Entry 4DR2 (X-ray diffraction, 3.25 A resolution); this record covers chains A and Q of the 21 polymer chains in the assembly.

Chain A:
Molecule: 16S rRNA
From: Thermus thermophilus
Sequence (1522 nucleotides; row label = number of the first residue in the row; note: 42 numbers in that range are skipped by the numbering (no residue carries them; nothing is unmodelled there); a row labelled like 190A-190L holds insertion residues (190A, then the next letters in order); numbering starts at 0):
     0 UUUGUUGGAGAGUUUGAUCCUGGCUCAGGGUGAACGCUGGCGGCGUGCCU
    50 AAGACAUGCAAGUCGUGCGGG
    73 CCGCGGGGUUUU
    88 ACUCCG
    95 UGGUC
   101 AGCGGCGGACGGGUGAGUAACGCGUGGGU
  129A G
   130 ACCUACCCGGAAGAGGGGGACAACCCGGGGAAACUCGGGCUAAUCCCCCA
   180 UGUGGACCCGC
190A-190L CCCUUGGGGUGU
   191 GUCCAAAGGGCUUU
   216 GCCCGCUUCCGGAUGGGCCCGCGUCCCAUCAGCUAGUUGGUGGGGUAAUG
   266 GCCCACCAAGGCGACGACGGGUAGCCGGUCUGAGAGGAUGGCCGGCCACA
   316 GGGGCACUGAGACACGGGCCCCACUCCUACGGGAGGCAGCAGUUAGGAAU
   366 CUUCCGCAAUGGGCGCAAGCCUGACGGAGCGACGCCGCUUGGAGGAAGAA
   416 GCCCUUCGGGGUGUAAACUCCUGAA
   442 CCCGGGACGAAACCCCCGACGA
   474 GGGGACUGACGGUACCGGG
   494 GUAAUAGCGCCGGCCAACUCCGUGCCAGCAGCCGCGGUAAUACGGAGGGC
   544 GCGAGCGUUACCCGGAUUCACUGGGCGUAAAGGGCGUGUAGGCGGCCUGG
   594 GGCGUCCCAUGUGAAAGACCACGGCUCAACCGUGGGGGAGCGUGGGAUAC
   644 GCUCAGGCUAGACGGUGGGAGAGGGUGGUGGAAUUCCCGGAGUAGCGGUG
   694 AAAUGCGCAGAUACCGGGAGGAACGCCGAUGGCGAAGGCAGCCACCUGGU
   744 CCACCCGUGACGCUGAGGCGCGAAAGCGUGGGGAGCAAACCGGAUUAGAU
   794 ACCCGGGUAGUCCACGCCCUAAACGAUGCGCGCUAGGUCUCUGGGUCU
   848 CCUGGGGGCCGAAGCUAACGCGUUAAGCGCGCCGCCUGGGGAGUACGGCC
   898 GCAAGGCUGAAACUCAAAGGAAUUGACGGGGGCCCGCACAAGCGGUGGAG
   948 CAUGUGGUUUAAUUCGAAGXAACGCGAAGAACCUUACCAGGCCUUGACAU
   998 GCUAGG
 1003A G
  1004 AACCCGGGUGAAAGCCUGGGGUGCCCC
1030A-1030D GCGA
  1031 GGGGAGCCCUAGCACAGGUGCUGCAUGGCCGUCGUCAGCUCGUGCCGUGA
  1081 GGUGUUGGGUUAAGUCCCGCAACGAGCGCAACCCCCGCCGUUAGUUGCCA
  1131 GCGGUUCGGCCGGGCACUCUAACGGGACUGCCCGCGAAA
  1171 GCGGGAGGAAGGAGGGGACGACGUCUGGUCAGCAUGGCCCUUACGGCCUG
  1221 GGCGACACACGUGCUACAAUGCCCACUACAAAGCGAUGCCACCCGGCAAC
  1271 GGGGAGCUAAUCGCAAAAAGGUGGGCCCAGUUCGGAUUGGGGUCUGCAAC
  1321 CCGACCCCAUGAAGCCGGAAUCGCUAGUAAUCGCGGAUCAG
 1361A C
  1362 CAUGCCGCGGUGAAUACGUUCCCGGGCCUUGUACACACXGCCXGUXACGC
  1412 CAUGGGAGCGGGCUCUACCCGAAGUCGCCGGG
  1446 AGCCUACGGG
  1459 CAGGCGCCGAGGGUAGGGCCCGUGACUGGGGCGAAGUCGUAACAAGGUAG
  1509 CUGUACCGGAAGGUGCGGCUGGAUCCACUCCUUUCU
Unresolved in the structure: 0-4, 1534-1538
Construct notes: conflict C1534 (A2157 in M26923.1), A1535 (C2158 in M26923.1)
Modified positions: PSU (pseudouridine-5'-monophosphate) at position 516, 7MG (7N-methyl-8-hydroguanosine-5'-monophosphate) at position 527, M2G (N2-dimethylguanosine-5'-monophosphate) at position 966, 5MC (5-methylcytidine-5'-monophosphate) at position 967, 2MG (2N-methylguanosine-5'-monophosphate) at position 1207, 5MC (5-methylcytidine-5'-monophosphate) at position 1400, 4OC (4n,o2'-methylcytidine-5'-monophosphate) at position 1402, 5MC (5-methylcytidine-5'-monophosphate) at position 1404, 5MC (5-methylcytidine-5'-monophosphate) at position 1407, UR3 (3-methyluridine-5'-monophoshate) at position 1498, MA6 (6N-dimethyladenosine-5'-monophoshate) at position 1518, MA6 (6N-dimethyladenosine-5'-monophoshate) at position 1519, PSU (pseudouridine-5'-monophosphate) at position 1540, PSU (pseudouridine-5'-monophosphate) at position 1541
Metal / ion sites: Mg2+ site 1 near U5 (its only coordinating residue here); Mg2+ site 2 near U12 (its only coordinating residue here); Mg2+ site 3: U12, C526, 7MG_527; Mg2+ site 4 near G21 (its only coordinating residue here); Mg2+ site 5: C48, U49; Mg2+ site 6 near A53 (its only coordinating residue here); Mg2+ site 7: A59, C386; Mg2+ site 8: G61, U62; Mg2+ site 9: G107, G324; Mg2+ site 10: A109, G331; Mg2+ site 11: G117, G289; Mg2+ site 12: C121, G124, U125, G236; 84 more Mg2+ sites not listed
Ligand contacts:
  - paromomycin (PAR), molecule 1: U30, G31, C48, U49, U304, G305, G306, C554, C555
  - paromomycin (PAR), molecule 2: G31, C47, C48, A50, A51, G52, A53, G113, U114, G115, A353, C355, A356, U358, U359, A360, G361, U365, C366
  - paromomycin (PAR), molecule 3: G64, U65, G68, G69, G70, C73, U95, G96, G97, U98, C99, A101
  - paromomycin (PAR), molecule 4: A119, A120, C121, G122, C123, G236, C237, G238, U239, C240, C241, C280, G281, A282
  - paromomycin (PAR), molecule 5: G127, G128, U129, C132, U133, A228, U229, G230, G231
  - paromomycin (PAR), molecule 6: G292, G293, U294, C295, U296, G297, G301, G302, A303, G610, A611, A632
  - paromomycin (PAR), molecule 7: A412, G413, A414, A415, C417, C418, C419, G424, G425, G426, U427, G428
  - paromomycin (PAR), molecule 8: G567, G568, C569, G570, G575, G821, G874, C875, C877, C879, C880
  - paromomycin (PAR), molecule 9: U598, C599, C601, A602, U603, G604, A632, G633, C634, G635, U636, G637
  - paromomycin (PAR), molecule 10: U605, G606, A607, A608, G628, G629, G630, G631
  - paromomycin (PAR), molecule 11: G610, A611, C612, C613, A614, G616, A622, C623, C624, G625, U626, G627
  - paromomycin (PAR), molecule 12: G661, G662, A663, G664, G666, G667, C739, U740, G741, G742, U743
  - paromomycin (PAR), molecule 13: U669, G670, G671, U672, G673, G714, A715, A716, C717, C805, C806, A807
  - paromomycin (PAR), molecule 14: A716, C717, G718, C732, A733, A766, A767, U804, C805, C806, G1525, G1526
  - paromomycin (PAR), molecule 15: C770, G771, U772, G773, G774, G775, G776, A802, G803
  - paromomycin (PAR), molecule 16: C1060, G1061, U1062, U1065, C1066, C1189, G1190
  - paromomycin (PAR), molecule 17: G1405, U1406, 5MC_1407, A1408, C1409, G1489, C1490, G1491, A1492, A1493, G1494, U1495, C1496

Chain Q:
Protein: 30S ribosomal protein S17
From: Thermus thermophilus
Reference sequence: Q5SHP7 (RS17_THET8); residues 1-105 here = UniProt positions 1-105
Chain sequence (105 residues; row label = number of the first residue in the row):
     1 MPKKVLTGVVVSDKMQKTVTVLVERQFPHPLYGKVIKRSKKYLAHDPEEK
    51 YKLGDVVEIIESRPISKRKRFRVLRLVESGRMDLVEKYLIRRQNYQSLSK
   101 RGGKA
Unresolved in the structure: 1, 103-105
Construct notes: conflict Gln96 (Glu in Q5SHP7)
Metal / ion sites: Mg2+: Ser39 (shared with C280(A) of chain A)

Chain A / chain Q interface:
Contacting residue pairs - 92 pairs, chain A then chain Q:
  G127(A) - Pro2(Q)  hydrogen bond to the sugar
  G127(A) - Glu61(Q)  hydrogen bond to the base
  G128(A) - Pro2(Q)  sugar contact
  G128(A) - Lys3(Q)  hydrogen bond to the phosphate
  G128(A) - Glu61(Q)  sugar contact
  U129(A) - Lys3(Q)  salt bridge to the phosphate
  A130(A) - Arg63(Q)  salt bridge to the phosphate
  A130(A) - Pro64(Q)  base contact
  U190E(A) - Ser62(Q)  base contact
  U190E(A) - Arg63(Q)  hydrogen bond to the base
  U190E(A) - Arg72(Q)  hydrogen bond to the base
  G190F(A) - Arg63(Q)  base contact
  C234(A) - Pro64(Q)  sugar contact
  C234(A) - Arg70(Q)  hydrogen bond to the phosphate
  C235(A) - Glu61(Q)  sugar contact
  C235(A) - Arg70(Q)  salt bridge to the phosphate
  C235(A) - Phe71(Q)  sugar contact
  G236(A) - Lys4(Q)  sugar contact
  G236(A) - Lys40(Q)  salt bridge to the phosphate
  G236(A) - Tyr42(Q)  hydrogen bond to the phosphate
  C237(A) - Arg25(Q)  hydrogen bond to the phosphate
  C237(A) - Lys40(Q)  salt bridge to the phosphate
  C237(A) - Tyr42(Q)  phosphate contact
  G238(A) - Arg25(Q)  salt bridge to the phosphate
  A246(A) - Leu98(Q)  hydrogen bond to the sugar
  A246(A) - Ser99(Q)  sugar contact
  A246(A) - Lys100(Q)  salt bridge to the phosphate
  G247(A) - Ser99(Q)  phosphate contact
  G247(A) - Lys100(Q)  hydrogen bond to the phosphate
  G247(A) - Arg101(Q)  salt bridge to the phosphate
  U253(A) - Met15(Q)  hydrogen bond to the sugar
  U253(A) - Lys67(Q)  salt bridge to the phosphate
  G254(A) - Met15(Q)  sugar contact
  G254(A) - Gln16(Q)  hydrogen bond to the sugar
  G254(A) - Thr18(Q)  hydrogen bond to the sugar
  G254(A) - Ser66(Q)  hydrogen bond to the phosphate
  G254(A) - Lys67(Q)  phosphate contact
  G254(A) - Arg68(Q)  phosphate contact
  G254(A) - Lys69(Q)  hydrogen bond to the phosphate
  G255(A) - Gln16(Q)  hydrogen bond to the sugar
  G255(A) - Lys17(Q)  hydrogen bond to the phosphate
  G255(A) - Ile65(Q)  phosphate contact
  G255(A) - Ser66(Q)  phosphate contact
  G255(A) - Lys69(Q)  salt bridge to the phosphate
  U256(A) - Lys17(Q)  salt bridge to the phosphate
  U264(A) - Arg63(Q)  sugar contact
  U264(A) - Pro64(Q)  hydrogen bond to the sugar
  G265(A) - Pro64(Q)  sugar contact
  G265(A) - Ile65(Q)  sugar contact
  G265(A) - Ser66(Q)  sugar contact
  G265(A) - Lys67(Q)  hydrogen bond to the sugar
  G266(A) - Ile65(Q)  phosphate contact
  G266(A) - Lys67(Q)  phosphate contact
  C267(A) - Lys67(Q)  phosphate contact
  A273(A) - Gln16(Q)  sugar contact
  G275(A) - Lys14(Q)  salt bridge to the phosphate
  G275(A) - Met15(Q)  sugar contact
  G276(A) - Ser12(Q)  hydrogen bond to the phosphate
  G276(A) - Met15(Q)  sugar contact
  G276(A) - Thr20(Q)  phosphate contact
  G276(A) - Arg68(Q)  hydrogen bond to the phosphate
  C277(A) - Lys41(Q)  salt bridge to the phosphate
  C277(A) - Arg68(Q)  salt bridge to the phosphate
  G278(A) - Lys41(Q)  salt bridge to the phosphate
  G278(A) - Tyr95(Q)  base contact
  A279(A) - Arg91(Q)  salt bridge to the phosphate
  A279(A) - Tyr95(Q)  hydrogen bond to the phosphate
  A279(A) - Leu98(Q)  hydrogen bond to the base
  C280(A) - Arg38(Q)  base contact
  C280(A) - Ser39(Q)  hydrogen bond to the base
  C564(A) - Leu31(Q)  base contact
  C564(A) - Tyr32(Q)  sugar contact
  U582(A) - Ile90(Q)  sugar contact
  U582(A) - Asn94(Q)  hydrogen bond to the sugar
  A583(A) - Lys87(Q)  salt bridge to the phosphate
  A583(A) - Arg91(Q)  sugar contact
  A583(A) - Asn94(Q)  hydrogen bond to the sugar
  G584(A) - Lys87(Q)  salt bridge to the phosphate
  G585(A) - Lys34(Q)  hydrogen bond to the phosphate
  C586(A) - Lys34(Q)  salt bridge to the phosphate
  G635(A) - Pro2(Q)  phosphate contact
  U636(A) - Pro2(Q)  sugar contact
  A759(A) - Asn94(Q)  base contact
  G760(A) - Asn94(Q)  hydrogen bond to the base
  G760(A) - Ser97(Q)  hydrogen bond to the base
  G760(A) - Leu98(Q)  sugar contact
  G761(A) - Ser97(Q)  sugar contact
  G761(A) - Gly102(Q)  phosphate contact
  C762(A) - Gly102(Q)  phosphate contact
  C879(A) - Lys34(Q)  salt bridge to the phosphate
  G895(A) - Lys100(Q)  phosphate contact
  C896(A) - Lys100(Q)  salt bridge to the phosphate
Other interface residues (no listed pair), chain A (47 interface residues in all): U252, A563, G597, C647
Other interface residues (no listed pair), chain Q (47 interface residues in all): Val35, Lys37, Leu43, Arg81, Arg92

In short:
The chain A/chain Q interface involves 47 residues from each chain; the contacts include 29 hydrogen bonds and
21 salt bridges. Among the polar pairs are G127(A)-Glu61(Q), U190E(A)-Arg63(Q) and U190E(A)-Arg72(Q). Ligands
of chain A: 17 copies of paromomycin.
Chain A is 16S rRNA and chain Q is 30S ribosomal protein S17, both from Thermus thermophilus; the structure,
Crystal structure of the Thermus thermophilus (HB8) 30S ribosomal subunit with multiple copies of paromomycin
molecules ..., was determined by X-ray diffraction together with 4DR1, 4DR3, 4DR4, 4DR5, 4DR6 and 4DR7 from
the same study.
